8Q5O - chains A and B of the 4 polymer chains in the assembly; structure by X-ray diffraction, 2.33 A resolution.

== Chain A (and B) ==
Name: Restriction endonuclease (Eco15I)
Organism: Escherichia coli
Notes: chain B of this document is another copy of the same molecule, construct and numbering; everything in this record applies to it too
Reference sequence: A0A0L6ZWS4 (A0A0L6ZWS4_ECOLX); numbering as in UniProt (aligned over 8-179)
Chain sequence (174 residues; row label = number of the first residue in the row):
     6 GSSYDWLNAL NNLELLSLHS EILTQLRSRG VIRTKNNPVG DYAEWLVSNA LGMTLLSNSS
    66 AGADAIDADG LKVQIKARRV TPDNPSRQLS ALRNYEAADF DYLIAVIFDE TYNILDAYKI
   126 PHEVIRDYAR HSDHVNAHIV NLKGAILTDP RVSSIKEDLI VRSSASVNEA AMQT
Disordered / not traced: 6-7, 21, 81, 87, 116, 161-179 (chain B: 6-7, 88, 160-179)
Sequence notes: expression tag (6-7)
Bound ions: Ca2+: Asp69, Gln79 (shared with 1 residue of chain D)
Reported in the primary citation:
  - mutagenesis - E49A, D69A, Q79A, K81A: abolished catalytic activity
  - binding site for the 9-nt DNA strand: Arg98, His139, Val140

== How chain A and chain B interact ==
Contacting residue pairs (55; chain A residue first):
  Tyr9(A) with Glu26(B); Gln30(B)
  Trp11(A) with Trp11(B), hydrophobic
  Leu12(A) with Glu26(B); Ile27(B), hydrophobic; Arg34(B), hydrogen bond (backbone-side chain)
  Asn13(A) with Gln30(B); Arg34(B), hydrogen bond (backbone-side chain)
  Leu15(A) with Arg34(B), hydrogen bond (backbone-side chain)
  Asn17(A) with Arg34(B); Val36(B)
  Leu18(A) with Tyr47(B)
  Leu20(A) with Ile27(B); Leu31(B), hydrophobic; Arg34(B)
  Ser22(A) with Tyr9(B)
  Leu23(A) with Tyr9(B), hydrophobic; Ile27(B), hydrophobic
  His24(A) with His24(B); Pro43(B); Tyr117(B)
  Ser25(A) with Arg84(B); Glu115(B), hydrogen bond (side chain-backbone); Tyr117(B)
  Glu26(A) with Tyr9(B)
  Thr29(A) with Glu115(B)
  Gln30(A) with Asn13(B)
  Leu31(A) with Leu20(B), hydrophobic
  Arg34(A) with Leu12(B), hydrogen bond (side chain-backbone); Asn13(B); Leu15(B), hydrogen bond (side chain-backbone); Leu20(B)
  Pro43(A) with His24(B)
  Tyr47(A) with Leu21(B), hydrophobic
  Arg84(A) with Ser25(B), hydrogen bond; Lys40(B), hydrogen bond (side chain-backbone)
  Arg98(A) with Arg98(B); His139(B), hydrogen bond (side chain-backbone); Val140(B)
  Asn99(A) with His139(B), hydrogen bond
  Glu115(A) with Ser25(B), hydrogen bond; Thr29(B)
  Tyr117(A) with Leu18(B); Leu21(B); His24(B), hydrogen bond; Ser25(B)
  Asn118(A) with Leu18(B)
  Asp138(A) with Asn141(B), hydrogen bond (backbone-side chain)
  His139(A) with Arg98(B); Asn99(B); Val140(B); Asn141(B)
  Val140(A) with Arg98(B), hydrogen bond (backbone-side chain); Val140(B)
  Asn141(A) with His139(B), hydrogen bond (side chain-backbone)
Interface residues without a listed pair, chain A (32 interface residues in all): Leu28, Lys40, Ala66
Interface residues without a listed pair, chain B (35 interface residues in all): Asn16, Asn17, Ser22, Leu23, Asn42, Thr116, Asp138

== In short ==
32 residues of chain A face 35 of chain B across their interface, with 15 hydrogen bonds. Polar contacts
include Leu12(A)-Arg34(B), Asn13(A)-Arg34(B) and Leu15(A)-Arg34(B). From the paper: a binding site for the
9-nt DNA strand at Arg98(A), His139(A) and Val140(A); E49A, D69A and Q79A of chain A, among others, abolish
catalytic activity.
Both chains are Restriction endonuclease (Eco15I) (Escherichia coli). Entry 8Q5O (N-terminal domain of
restriction endonuclease Eco15I with tetra-methylated target DNA) was determined by X-ray diffraction,
deposited together with 8Q5M, 8Q5N and 8RPX.
